Entry 8GOC (electron microscopy, 4.18 A resolution (low resolution: residue-level contacts below are approximate; hydrogen-bond / salt-bridge calls are withheld)); this record covers chains A and C of the 12 polymer chains in the assembly.

== Chain A (and C) ==
Molecule: Beta-arrestin-2
From: Bos taurus
Notes: chain C of this document is another copy of the same molecule, construct and numbering; everything in this record applies to it too
Reference sequence: P32120 (ARRB2_BOVIN); residues 1-420 here = UniProt positions 1-420
Sequence (420 residues; row label = number of the first residue in the row):
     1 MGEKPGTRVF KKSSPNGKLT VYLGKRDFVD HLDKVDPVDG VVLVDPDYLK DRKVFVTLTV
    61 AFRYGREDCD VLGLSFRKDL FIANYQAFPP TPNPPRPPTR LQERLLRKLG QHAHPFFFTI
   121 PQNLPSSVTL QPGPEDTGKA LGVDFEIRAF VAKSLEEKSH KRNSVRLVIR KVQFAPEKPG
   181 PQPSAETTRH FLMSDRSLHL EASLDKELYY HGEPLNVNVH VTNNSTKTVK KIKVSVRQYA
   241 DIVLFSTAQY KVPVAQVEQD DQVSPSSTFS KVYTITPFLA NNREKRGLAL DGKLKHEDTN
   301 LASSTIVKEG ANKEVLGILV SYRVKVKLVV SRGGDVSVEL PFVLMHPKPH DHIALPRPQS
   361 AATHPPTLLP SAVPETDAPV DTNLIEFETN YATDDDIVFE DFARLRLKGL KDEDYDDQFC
Unresolved in the structure: 1-6, 351-420
Differences from the reference sequence: engineered mutation G17 (Cys in P32120), V60 (Cys in P32120), C69 (Leu in P32120), S126 (Cys in P32120), L141 (Cys in P32120), V151 (Cys in P32120), V243 (Cys in P32120), V252 (Cys in P32120), S270 (Cys in P32120), F278 (Leu in P32120), A280 (Ser in P32120)
Reported in the primary citation:
  - conformationally variable residues (loop rearrangement): K295
  - mutagenesis - L278F/S280A: increased binding to Fab30

== Interface between chain A and chain C ==
Residue-residue contacts - 17 pairs, chain A then chain C:
  C69(A) with R237(C); K251(C)
  D70(A) with K251(C)
  V71(A) with R237(C); K251(C); P253(C)
  L72(A) with K251(C)
  G73(A) with Y250(C)
  L74(A) with Q249(C); K251(C)
  S75(A) with T247(C); A248(C)
  F76(A) with T247(C)
  R77(A) with T247(C)
  K78(A) with F245(C); S246(C)
  E156(A) with A311(C)
Other interface residues (no listed pair), chain A (12 interface residues in all): K158

== Summary ==
12 residues of chain A face 10 of chain C across their interface. From the paper: L278F/S280A of chain A
increase binding to Fab30; conformational variability at K295(A).
Chain A and chain C are both Beta-arrestin-2 (Bos taurus); the structure, Structure of beta-arrestin2 in
complex with a phosphopeptide corresponding to the human Vasopressin V2 receptor, V2R, was determined by
electron microscopy, deposited together with 8GO8, 8GOO, 8GP3, 8I0N, 8I0Q, 8I0Z and 8I10.
